1KR2 - chains A and B of the 6 polymer chains in the assembly; structure by X-ray diffraction, 2.30 A resolution.

# Chain A (and B)
Molecule: Nicotinamide mononucleotide adenylyl transferase
Organism: Homo sapiens
Notes: EC 2.7.7.1; chain B of this document is another copy of the same molecule, construct and numbering; everything in this record applies to it too
UniProtKB: Q9HAN9 (NMNA1_HUMAN); numbering as in UniProt (aligned over 1-279)
Chain sequence (279 residues; row label = number of the first residue in the row):
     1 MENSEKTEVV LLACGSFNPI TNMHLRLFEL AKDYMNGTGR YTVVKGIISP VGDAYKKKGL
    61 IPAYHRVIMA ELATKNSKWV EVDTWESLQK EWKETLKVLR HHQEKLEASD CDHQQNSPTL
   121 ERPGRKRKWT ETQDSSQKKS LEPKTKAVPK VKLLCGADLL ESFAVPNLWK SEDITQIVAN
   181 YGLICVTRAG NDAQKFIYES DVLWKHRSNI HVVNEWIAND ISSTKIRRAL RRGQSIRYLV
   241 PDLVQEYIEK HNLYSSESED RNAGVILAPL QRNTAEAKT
Unresolved in the structure: 1-4, 109-146, 276-279
Residues lining bound ligands: TAD (beta-methylene-thiazole-4-carboxyamide-adenine dinucleotide): C14, G15, S16, F17, M23, H24, L27, V51, Y55, K57, E86, W92, E94, T95, L96, L154, C155, G156, D158, L159, L168, W169, V186, E215, N219, D220, I221, S223, P269

# How chain A and chain B interact
Residue-residue contacts (42; chain A residue first):
  L25(A) - Y238(B)  hydrophobic
  R26(A) - S235(B)  hydrogen bond (side chain-backbone)
  R26(A) - R237(B)  hydrogen bond (side chain-backbone)
  R26(A) - L239(B)
  E29(A) - S235(B)  hydrogen bond
  E29(A) - R237(B)
  E29(A) - Y238(B)
  D33(A) - Q234(B)
  D33(A) - S235(B)  hydrogen bond (side chain-backbone)
  N76(A) - R237(B)  hydrogen bond (backbone-side chain)
  K78(A) - R237(B)
  R188(A) - R188(B)
  W216(A) - K225(B)
  I217(A) - D220(B)
  I217(A) - I221(B)  hydrophobic
  I217(A) - K225(B)
  A218(A) - R188(B)
  A218(A) - A218(B)
  A218(A) - N219(B)
  A218(A) - D220(B)  hydrogen bond (backbone-backbone)
  N219(A) - A218(B)
  N219(A) - N219(B)  hydrogen bond
  N219(A) - I221(B)
  N219(A) - L239(B)
  D220(A) - A218(B)  hydrogen bond (backbone-backbone)
  I221(A) - I217(B)  hydrophobic
  I221(A) - N219(B)
  K225(A) - W216(B)  hydrogen bond (side chain-backbone)
  K225(A) - I217(B)
  Q234(A) - D33(B)
  S235(A) - R26(B)  hydrogen bond (backbone-side chain)
  S235(A) - E29(B)  hydrogen bond
  S235(A) - D33(B)  hydrogen bond (backbone-side chain)
  R237(A) - R26(B)
  R237(A) - N76(B)  hydrogen bond (side chain-backbone)
  R237(A) - S77(B)
  R237(A) - K78(B)
  Y238(A) - L25(B)  hydrophobic
  Y238(A) - E29(B)
  Y238(A) - S77(B)
  L239(A) - R26(B)
  L239(A) - I217(B)  hydrophobic
Interface residues without a listed pair, chain A (25 interface residues in all): N22, M23, A73, S77, I226, I236
Interface residues without a listed pair, chain B (22 interface residues in all): N22, I236

# In short
Chain A and chain B form an interface of 25 and 22 residues respectively; the contacts include 13 hydrogen
bonds. Polar pairs include R26(A)-S235(B), R26(A)-R237(B) and E29(A)-S235(B). Ligands of chain A: compound
TAD.
Chain A and chain B are both Nicotinamide mononucleotide adenylyl transferase (Homo sapiens); the structure,
Crystal structure of human nmn/namn adenylyl transferase complexed with tiazofurin adenine dinucleotide (tad),
was determined by X-ray diffraction, deposited together with 1KQN and 1KQO.
